8TP6 - chains A and E of the 9 polymer chains in the assembly; structure by electron microscopy, 3.10 A resolution.

Chain A (and E):
Molecule: Hemagglutinin
From: Influenza A virus (A/Singapore/1/1957(H2N2))
Notes: engineered mutation(s): Y98F; chain E of this document is another copy of the same molecule, construct and numbering; everything in this record applies to it too
UniProtKB: A3KF33 (A3KF33_I57A5); the construct lacks a stretch of the UniProt sequence, so the offset changes along the chain: -4 to 54 = UniProt 1-59; 55-82 = UniProt 61-88; 83-92 = UniProt 90-99; 93-125 = UniProt 101-133; 2 more segments
Chain sequence (504 residues; numbered -4 to 493 plus 6 insertion-coded residues; the number before each row is that of its first residue; a row labelled like 125a-125b holds insertion residues (125a, then the next letters in order); numbers below 1 keep their minus sign (Met-4 is residue -4)):
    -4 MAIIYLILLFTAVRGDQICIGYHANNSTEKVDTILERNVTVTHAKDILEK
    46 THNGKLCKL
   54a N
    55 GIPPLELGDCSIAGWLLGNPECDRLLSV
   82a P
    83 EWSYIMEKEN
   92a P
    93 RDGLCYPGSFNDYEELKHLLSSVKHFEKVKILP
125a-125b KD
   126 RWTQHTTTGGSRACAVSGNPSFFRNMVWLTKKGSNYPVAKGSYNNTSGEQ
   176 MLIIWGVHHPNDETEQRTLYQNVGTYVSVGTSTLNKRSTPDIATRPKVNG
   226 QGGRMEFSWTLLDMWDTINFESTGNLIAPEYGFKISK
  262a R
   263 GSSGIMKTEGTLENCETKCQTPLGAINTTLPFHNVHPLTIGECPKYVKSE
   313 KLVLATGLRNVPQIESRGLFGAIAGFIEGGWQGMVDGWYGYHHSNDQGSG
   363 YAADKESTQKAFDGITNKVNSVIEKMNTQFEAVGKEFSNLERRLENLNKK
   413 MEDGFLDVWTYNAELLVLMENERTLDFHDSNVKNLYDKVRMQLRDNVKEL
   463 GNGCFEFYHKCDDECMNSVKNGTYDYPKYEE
Not modelled in the structure: -4 to 10, 325-333 (chain E: -4 to 10, 325-334)
Cystine bridges: Cys14-Cys466, Cys52-Cys277, Cys64-Cys76, Cys97-Cys139, Cys281-Cys305, Cys473-Cys477
Covalent attachments: N-acetylglucosamine (NAG) linked to Asn21, Asn33, Asn289, Asn483; glycan linked to Asn169

Interface between chain A and chain E:
Residue-residue contacts (65; chain A residue first):
  Ile29(A) - Asn379(E)
  Ile29(A) - Lys380(E)  hydrogen bond (backbone-backbone)
  Ile29(A) - Ser383(E)
  Ile29(A) - Arg435(E)
  Leu30(A) - Gly376(E)
  Leu30(A) - Asn379(E)  hydrogen bond (backbone-side chain)
  Leu30(A) - Phe439(E)  hydrophobic
  Arg32(A) - Asn379(E)
  Arg32(A) - Ser383(E)  hydrogen bond
  His184(A) - Asn210(E)
  Asp216(A) - Asn210(E)
  Asp216(A) - Arg212(E)
  Ala218(A) - Ser203(E)
  Thr219(A) - Asn244(E)
  Arg220(A) - Ser203(E)  hydrogen bond
  Arg220(A) - Val204(E)
  Arg220(A) - Gly205(E)
  Arg220(A) - Leu209(E)
  Arg220(A) - Asn210(E)  hydrogen bond
  Arg220(A) - Lys211(E)
  Pro221(A) - Thr206(E)
  Pro221(A) - Ser207(E)
  Pro221(A) - Thr242(E)
  Pro221(A) - Asn244(E)
  Val223(A) - Ser207(E)
  Arg229(A) - Thr206(E)  hydrogen bond (side chain-backbone)
  Arg229(A) - Ser207(E)
  Lys310(A) - Gln391(E)
  Ile339(A) - Met453(E)  hydrophobic
  Asn401(A) - Glu107(E)
  Leu402(A) - Glu107(E)
  Glu403(A) - Glu107(E)
  Arg404(A) - Glu107(E)  hydrogen bond (backbone-side chain)
  Arg404(A) - His110(E)
  Arg405(A) - Glu107(E)  salt bridge
  Arg405(A) - His110(E)
  Arg405(A) - Glu403(E)  salt bridge
  Leu406(A) - Leu406(E)  hydrophobic
  Asn408(A) - Lys397(E)
  Leu409(A) - Leu406(E)  hydrophobic
  Leu409(A) - Asn410(E)
  Leu409(A) - Met413(E)  hydrophobic
  Lys412(A) - Glu393(E)  salt bridge
  Met413(A) - Met413(E)  hydrophobic
  Asp415(A) - Gln391(E)  hydrogen bond
  Gly416(A) - Phe417(E)
  Phe417(A) - Phe417(E)
  Asp419(A) - Lys307(E)  salt bridge
  Asp419(A) - Asn389(E)
  Asp419(A) - Trp421(E)
  Val420(A) - Trp421(E)  hydrophobic
  Thr422(A) - Asn389(E)
  Tyr423(A) - Val384(E)  hydrogen bond (side chain-backbone)
  Tyr423(A) - Lys387(E)
  Tyr423(A) - Met388(E)
  Tyr423(A) - Trp421(E)  hydrophobic
  Tyr423(A) - Leu428(E)
  Asn424(A) - Asn424(E)
  Glu426(A) - Lys387(E)
  Leu427(A) - Leu428(E)  hydrophobic
  Leu430(A) - Ser383(E)
  Glu434(A) - Arg435(E)
  Glu461(A) - Arg456(E)  hydrogen bond (backbone-side chain)
  Leu462(A) - Arg456(E)
  Gly463(A) - Met453(E)
Also at the interface, not in a pair above, chain A (42 interface residues in all): Thr28, Glu31, Lys411, Met431
Also at the interface, not in a pair above, chain E (48 interface residues in all): Glu106, Asp241, Glu246, Phe294, Asp375, Ile377, Val395, Glu398, Phe399, Val420, Glu432

Summary:
42 residues of chain A and 48 residues of chain E are in contact, with 10 hydrogen bonds and 4 salt bridges.
Polar pairs include Arg405(A)-Glu107(E), Arg405(A)-Glu403(E) and Lys412(A)-Glu393(E). Covalently linked
N-acetylglucosamine: at Asn21(A), Asn33(A), Asn289(A) and Asn483(A).
Both chains are Hemagglutinin (Influenza A virus (A/Singapore/1/1957(H2N2))). Entry 8TP6 (H2 hemagglutinin
(A/Singapore/1/1957) in complex with RBS-targeting Fab 4-1-1E02) was determined by electron microscopy,
deposited together with 8TP7, 8TP9 and 8TPA.
